PDB entry 7MUS | electron microscopy, 4.60 A resolution (low resolution: residue-level contacts below are approximate; hydrogen-bond / salt-bridge calls are withheld) | chains LH and MH of the 205 polymer chains in the assembly

[Chain LH (and MH)]
Name: Type IV secretion protein IcmK
Source organism: Legionella pneumophila
Notes: chain MH of this document is another copy of the same molecule, construct and numbering; everything in this record applies to it too
UniProtKB: A0A2S6FBG9 (A0A2S6FBG9_LEGPN); residue numbers follow UniProt; this construct covers 1-361
Sequence (361 residues; numbered 1 to 361; the number before each row is that of its first residue):
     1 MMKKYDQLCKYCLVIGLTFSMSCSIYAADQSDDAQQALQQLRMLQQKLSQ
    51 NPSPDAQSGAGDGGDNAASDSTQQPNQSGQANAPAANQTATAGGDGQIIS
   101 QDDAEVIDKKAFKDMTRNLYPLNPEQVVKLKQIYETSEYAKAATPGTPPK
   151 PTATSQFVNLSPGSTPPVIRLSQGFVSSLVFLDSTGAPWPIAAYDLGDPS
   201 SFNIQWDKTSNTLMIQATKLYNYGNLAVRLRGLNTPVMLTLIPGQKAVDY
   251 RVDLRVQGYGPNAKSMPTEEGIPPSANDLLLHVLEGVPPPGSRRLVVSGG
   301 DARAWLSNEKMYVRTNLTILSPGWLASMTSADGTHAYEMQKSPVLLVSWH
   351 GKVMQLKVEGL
Disordered / not traced: 1-103

[Chain LH / chain MH interface]
Pairs across the interface (35):
  Gln126(LH) with Phe112(MH)
  Lys129(LH) with Phe112(MH)
  Tyr134(LH) with Tyr120(MH)
  Ser137(LH) with Tyr120(MH)
  Ala140(LH) with Pro124(MH)
  Lys141(LH) with Lys131(MH)
  Ala143(LH) with Lys131(MH)
  Pro145(LH) with Lys131(MH); Gln132(MH); Glu135(MH)
  Gly146(LH) with Gln132(MH)
  Pro162(LH) with Ala153(MH)
  Pro166(LH) with Pro151(MH)
  Asp195(LH) with Val176(MH); Met214(MH); Gln216(MH)
  Leu220(LH) with Glu138(MH)
  Tyr221(LH) with Glu138(MH); Tyr139(MH)
  Asn222(LH) with Ala142(MH)
  Tyr223(LH) with Phe175(MH)
  Gly224(LH) with Phe175(MH)
  Asn225(LH) with Phe175(MH); Val176(MH); Tyr250(MH)
  Arg229(LH) with Asp207(MH); Ser210(MH)
  Thr235(LH) with Arg251(MH)
  Pro236(LH) with Thr212(MH); Arg251(MH)
  Met238(LH) with Val176(MH); Ser178(MH); Tyr250(MH)
  Thr240(LH) with Tyr250(MH)
  Gly244(LH) with Tyr139(MH)
Interface residues without a listed pair, chain LH (34 interface residues in all): Leu122, Leu130, Ile133, Thr144, Ser161, Leu196, Gly197, Ala227, Asn234, Val237
Interface residues without a listed pair, chain MH (31 interface residues in all): Asp108, Met115, Thr116, Val128, Pro148, Thr152, Gly174, Pro188, Gln205, Asn211

[Overview]
34 residues of chain LH face 31 of chain MH across their interface.
Both chains are Type IV secretion protein IcmK (Legionella pneumophila). Entry 7MUS (Reconstruction of the
Legionella pneumophila Dot/Icm T4SS 3DVA Map 2) was determined by electron microscopy together with 7MUC,
7MUD, 7MUE, 7MUQ, 7MUV, 7MUW and 7MUY from the same study.
